8FHD - chains A and C; structure by electron microscopy, 3.10 A resolution.

== Chain A ==
Name: Sodium channel protein type 8 subunit alpha
Organism: Homo sapiens
UniProtKB: Q9UQD0 (SCN8A_HUMAN); residue numbers follow UniProt; this construct covers 1-1980
Chain sequence (1980 residues; numbered 1 to 1980; the number before each row is that of its first residue):
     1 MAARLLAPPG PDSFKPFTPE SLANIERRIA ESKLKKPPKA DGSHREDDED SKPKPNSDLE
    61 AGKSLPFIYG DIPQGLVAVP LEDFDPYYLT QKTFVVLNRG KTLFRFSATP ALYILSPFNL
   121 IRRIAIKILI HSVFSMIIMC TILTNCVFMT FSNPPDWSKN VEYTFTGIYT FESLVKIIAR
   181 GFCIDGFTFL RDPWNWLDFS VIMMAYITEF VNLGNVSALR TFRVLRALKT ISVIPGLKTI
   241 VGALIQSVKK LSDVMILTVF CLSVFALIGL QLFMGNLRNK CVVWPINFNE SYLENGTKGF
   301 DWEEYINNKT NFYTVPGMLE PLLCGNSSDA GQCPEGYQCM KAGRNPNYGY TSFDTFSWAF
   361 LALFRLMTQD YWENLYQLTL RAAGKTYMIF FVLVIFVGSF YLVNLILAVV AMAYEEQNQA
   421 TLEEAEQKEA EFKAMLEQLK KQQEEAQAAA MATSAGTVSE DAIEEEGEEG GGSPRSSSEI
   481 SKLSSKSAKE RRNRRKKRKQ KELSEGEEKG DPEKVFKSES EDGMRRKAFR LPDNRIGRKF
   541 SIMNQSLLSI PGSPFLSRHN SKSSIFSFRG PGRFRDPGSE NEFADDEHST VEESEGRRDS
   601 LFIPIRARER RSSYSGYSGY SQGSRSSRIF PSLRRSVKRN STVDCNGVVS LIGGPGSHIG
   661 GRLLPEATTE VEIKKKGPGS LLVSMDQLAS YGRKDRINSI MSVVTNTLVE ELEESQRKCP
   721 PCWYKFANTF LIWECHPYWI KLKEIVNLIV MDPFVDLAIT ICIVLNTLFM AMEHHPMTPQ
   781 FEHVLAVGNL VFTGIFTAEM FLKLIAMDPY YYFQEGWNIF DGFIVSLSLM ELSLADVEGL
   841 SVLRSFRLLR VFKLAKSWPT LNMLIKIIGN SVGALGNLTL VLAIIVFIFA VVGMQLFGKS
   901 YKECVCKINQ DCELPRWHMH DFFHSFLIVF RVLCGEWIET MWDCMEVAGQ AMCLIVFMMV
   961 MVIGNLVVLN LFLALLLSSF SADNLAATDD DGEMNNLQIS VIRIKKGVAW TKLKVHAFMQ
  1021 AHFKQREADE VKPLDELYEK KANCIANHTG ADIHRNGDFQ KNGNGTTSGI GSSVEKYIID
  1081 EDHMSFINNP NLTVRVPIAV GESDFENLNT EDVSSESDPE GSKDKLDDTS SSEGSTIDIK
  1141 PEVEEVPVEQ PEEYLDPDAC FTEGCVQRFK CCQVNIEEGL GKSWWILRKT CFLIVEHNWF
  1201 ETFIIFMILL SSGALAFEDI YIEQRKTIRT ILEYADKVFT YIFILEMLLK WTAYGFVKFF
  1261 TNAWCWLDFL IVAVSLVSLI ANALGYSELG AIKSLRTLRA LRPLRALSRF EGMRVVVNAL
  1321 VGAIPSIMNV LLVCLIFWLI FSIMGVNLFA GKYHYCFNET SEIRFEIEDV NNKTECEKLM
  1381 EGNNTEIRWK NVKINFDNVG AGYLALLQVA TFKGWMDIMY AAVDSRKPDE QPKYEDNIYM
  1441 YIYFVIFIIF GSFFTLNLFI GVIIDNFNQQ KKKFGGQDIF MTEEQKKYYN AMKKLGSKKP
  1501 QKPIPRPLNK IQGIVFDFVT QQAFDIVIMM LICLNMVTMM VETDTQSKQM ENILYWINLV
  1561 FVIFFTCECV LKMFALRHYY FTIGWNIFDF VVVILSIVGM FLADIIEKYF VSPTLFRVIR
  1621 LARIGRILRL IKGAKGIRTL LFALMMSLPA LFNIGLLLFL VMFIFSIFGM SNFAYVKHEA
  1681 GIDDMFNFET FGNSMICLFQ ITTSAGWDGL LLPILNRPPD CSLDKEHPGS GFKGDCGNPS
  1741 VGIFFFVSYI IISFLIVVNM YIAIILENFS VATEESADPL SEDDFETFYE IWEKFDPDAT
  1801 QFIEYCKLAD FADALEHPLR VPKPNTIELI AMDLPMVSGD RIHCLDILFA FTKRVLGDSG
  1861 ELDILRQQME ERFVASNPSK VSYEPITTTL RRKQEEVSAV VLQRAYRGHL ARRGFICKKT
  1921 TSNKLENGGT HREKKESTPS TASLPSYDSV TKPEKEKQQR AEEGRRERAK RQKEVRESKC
Not modelled in the structure: 1-10, 36-52, 445-736, 1008-1171, 1778-1980
Disulfide bonds: Cys-281/Cys-333, Cys-324/Cys-339, Cys-906/Cys-912, Cys-944/Cys-953, Cys-1356/Cys-1376, Cys-1721/Cys-1736
Covalently attached groups: N-acetylglucosamine (NAG) linked to Asn-295, Asn-308, Asn-1358, Asn-1372; glycan linked to Asn-326
Small-molecule neighbours:
  - 9Z9 ((3beta,14beta,17beta,25R)-3-[4-methoxy-3-(methoxymethyl)butoxy]spirost-5-en): Leu-407, Ala-411, Phe-972, Leu-973, Leu-976, Leu-1456, Ile-1460, Ile-1464, Tyr-1761, Ile-1762, Ile-1765, Leu-1766, Phe-1769
  - 1-O-octadecyl-sn-glycero-3-phosphocholine (LPE), molecule 1: Asp-329, Lys-385, Thr-386, Met-388, Ile-389, Gly-1655, Phe-1659, Met-1662, Met-1695
  - 1-O-octadecyl-sn-glycero-3-phosphocholine (LPE), molecule 2: Met-772, His-774, Thr-778, Phe-781
  - 1-O-octadecyl-sn-glycero-3-phosphocholine (LPE), molecule 3: Leu-1209, Ser-1212, Gly-1213, Ala-1216, Phe-1217, Arg-1225, Phe-1659, Leu-1660, Phe-1663, Phe-1691
  - 1-O-octadecyl-sn-glycero-3-phosphocholine (LPE), molecule 4: Ala-1263, Trp-1264, Leu-1298, Leu-1304, Val-1317, Asn-1318, Val-1321
  - 1-O-octadecyl-sn-glycero-3-phosphocholine (LPE), molecule 5: Leu-1304, Leu-1307, Leu-1320, Val-1661, Ile-1664, Phe-1665, Phe-1668, Asn-1672, Val-1741, Phe-1744, Phe-1745, Ser-1748, Ile-1752
  - P3X ((5E,17R,20S)-23-amino-20-hydroxy-14,20-dioxo-15,19,21-trioxa-20lambda~5~-phosphatricos-5-en-17-yl hexadecanoate): Ser-871, Val-872, Thr-879, Leu-882, Phe-930, Leu-933, Cys-934, Asn-965, Val-968, Leu-971, Ile-1327, Leu-1331, Cys-1334, Trp-1338, Ala-1410, Thr-1411, Phe-1412, Ile-1448, Ile-1449, Phe-1450, Gly-1451, Ser-1452, Phe-1453, Phe-1454, Thr-1455, Leu-1456, Phe-1459, Ile-1751, Phe-1754, Leu-1755
  - phosphatidyl serine (P5S; O-[(R)-{[(2R)-2,3-bis(octadecanoyloxy)propyl]oxy}(hydroxy)phosphoryl]-L-serine), molecule 1: Trp-1184, Trp-1185, Arg-1188, Lys-1189, Phe-1192, Tyr-1254, Gly-1255, Phe-1256, Val-1257, Lys-1258
  - phosphatidyl serine (P5S), molecule 2: Gly-1496, Ser-1497, Ile-1583, Gly-1584, Trp-1585, Leu-1628, Lys-1635, Arg-1638, Leu-1641, Phe-1642, Leu-1644, Met-1645
Curated features (UniProtKB/Swiss-Prot):
  - binding site (Na(+)): Glu-373, Glu-936, Glu-939
  - modified residue (Phosphoserine): Ser-518, Ser-520, Ser-1497
  - glycosylation (N-linked (GlcNAc...) asparagine): Asn-215, Asn-289, Asn-295, Asn-308, Asn-326 (high mannose), Asn-1358, Asn-1372, Asn-1383
  - natural variant: Asp-58 (D58N: In DEE13; uncertain significance), Phe-210 (F210L: In DEE13), Asn-215 (N215R: In DEE13; uncertain significance), Val-216 (V216D: In DEE13), Arg-223 (R223G: In DEE13), Ser-232 (S232P: In DEE13), Phe-260 (F260S: In DEE13; uncertain significance), Asn-307 (N307S: In DEE13; uncertain significance), Leu-407 (L407F: In DEE13; uncertain significance), Ala-408 (A408T: In DEE13; uncertain significance), Val-410 (V410L: In DEE13; uncertain significance), Glu-479 (E479V: In DEE13; uncertain significance), 31 further natural variant entries in UniProt
  - mutagenesis: Met-1416 to Asp-1417 (Reduced inhibition by 4,9-anhydro-tetrodotoxin)

== Chain C ==
Name: Sodium channel subunit beta-1
Organism: Homo sapiens
UniProtKB: Q07699 (SCN1B_HUMAN); residues 1-218 here = UniProt positions 1-218
Chain sequence (218 residues; each row starts with the number of its first residue):
     1 MGRLLALVVG AALVSSACGG CVEVDSETEA VYGMTFKILC ISCKRRSETN AETFTEWTFR
    61 QKGTEEFVKI LRYENEVLQL EEDERFEGRV VWNGSRGTKD LQDLSIFITN VTYNHSGDYE
   121 CHVYRLLFFE NYEHNTSVVK KIHIEVVDKA NRDMASIVSE IMMYVLIVVL TIWLVAEMIY
   181 CYKKIAAATE TAAQENASEY LAITSESKEN CTGVQVAE
Not modelled in the structure: 1-19, 193-218
Disulfide bonds: Cys-21/Cys-43, Cys-40/Cys-121
Covalently attached groups: N-acetylglucosamine (NAG) linked to Asn-93, Asn-110, Asn-114, Asn-135
Curated features (UniProtKB/Swiss-Prot):
  - glycosylation (N-linked (GlcNAc...) asparagine): Asn-93, Asn-110, Asn-114, Asn-135
  - natural variant: Asp-25 (D25N: Found in a patient with idiopathic childhood epilepsy), Arg-85 (R85H: In ATFB13), Glu-87 (E87Q: Found in a patient with non-specific cardiac conduction defects), Ile-106 (I106T: In DEE52; uncertain significance), Cys-121 (C121W: In GEFSP1), Arg-125 (R125C: In DEE52; R125L: In GEFSP1), Asp-153 (D153N: In ATFB13)

== Chain A / chain C interface ==
Contacting residue pairs - 55 pairs, chain A then chain C:
  Val-283(A) / Tyr-132(C)  hydrophobic
  Pro-285(A) / Tyr-132(C)
  Tyr-313(A) / Glu-48(C)  hydrogen bond
  Tyr-313(A) / Thr-49(C)
  Val-315(A) / Glu-48(C)
  Leu-322(A) / Arg-46(C)
  Gln-332(A) / Arg-45(C)
  Gln-332(A) / Arg-46(C)  hydrogen bond (backbone-side chain)
  Cys-333(A) / Arg-45(C)  hydrogen bond (backbone-side chain)
  Cys-333(A) / Arg-46(C)
  Pro-334(A) / Arg-45(C)
  Pro-334(A) / Arg-46(C)
  Pro-334(A) / Thr-49(C)
  Pro-334(A) / Phe-129(C)  hydrophobic
  Glu-335(A) / Arg-45(C)  salt bridge
  Glu-335(A) / Leu-127(C)
  Glu-335(A) / Phe-129(C)
  Glu-335(A) / His-134(C)
  Glu-335(A) / Thr-136(C)
  Gly-336(A) / Tyr-132(C)  hydrogen bond (backbone-side chain)
  Gly-336(A) / His-134(C)  hydrogen bond (backbone-side chain)
  Tyr-337(A) / Phe-129(C)  hydrophobic
  Tyr-337(A) / Tyr-132(C)  hydrophobic
  Arg-381(A) / Arg-46(C)
  Ser-1183(A) / Tyr-182(C)  hydrogen bond (backbone-side chain)
  Ile-1186(A) / Tyr-182(C)  hydrophobic
  Ile-1186(A) / Ile-185(C)  hydrophobic
  Ile-1186(A) / Ala-186(C)
  Thr-1190(A) / Cys-181(C)
  Thr-1190(A) / Tyr-182(C)
  Thr-1190(A) / Ile-185(C)
  Leu-1193(A) / Cys-181(C)  hydrophobic
  Ile-1220(A) / Val-22(C)
  Glu-1223(A) / Val-24(C)
  Gln-1224(A) / Val-22(C)
  Gln-1224(A) / Glu-23(C)  hydrogen bond (side chain-backbone)
  Lys-1226(A) / Asp-25(C)  salt bridge
  Ile-1231(A) / Ser-159(C)
  Tyr-1234(A) / Ser-159(C)
  Tyr-1234(A) / Glu-160(C)  hydrogen bond
  Tyr-1234(A) / Met-163(C)
  Val-1238(A) / Met-163(C)  hydrophobic
  Val-1238(A) / Ile-167(C)  hydrophobic
  Tyr-1241(A) / Thr-171(C)  hydrogen bond
  Ile-1242(A) / Leu-170(C)  hydrophobic
  Asp-1684(A) / Arg-46(C)  salt bridge
  Glu-1726(A) / Arg-96(C)  hydrogen bond (side chain-backbone)
  His-1727(A) / Gly-20(C)
  Pro-1728(A) / Gly-20(C)
  Pro-1728(A) / Cys-21(C)
  Pro-1728(A) / Val-22(C)  hydrogen bond (backbone-backbone)
  Pro-1728(A) / Ile-41(C)
  Gly-1729(A) / Val-22(C)
  Gly-1729(A) / Val-24(C)
  Gly-1729(A) / Ile-41(C)
Also at the interface, not in a pair above, chain A (41 interface residues in all): Trp-1184, Leu-1187, Cys-1191, Ile-1194, Tyr-1221, Thr-1227, Thr-1230, Lys-1237, Leu-1245, Leu-1249, His-1678
Also at the interface, not in a pair above, chain C (39 interface residues in all): Lys-44, Ser-47, Ser-95, Gln-102, Asp-103, Arg-152, Ala-155, Ser-156, Leu-174, Glu-177, Met-178, Thr-189

== Overview ==
Chain A and chain C form an interface of 41 and 39 residues respectively; the contacts include 11 hydrogen
bonds and 3 salt bridges. Among the polar pairs are Glu-335(A)/Arg-45(C), Lys-1226(A)/Asp-25(C) and
Asp-1684(A)/Arg-46(C).
Chain A is Sodium channel protein type 8 subunit alpha and chain C is Sodium channel subunit beta-1, both from
Homo sapiens; the structure, Cryo-EM structure of human voltage-gated sodium channel Nav1.6, was determined by
electron microscopy.
